PDB entry 8ORO | X-ray diffraction, 2.00 A resolution | chains AAA and BBB

== Chain AAA (and BBB) ==
Molecule: 1H-3-hydroxy-4-oxoquinaldine 2,4-dioxygenase
Source organism: Paenarthrobacter nitroguajacolicus
Notes: EC 1.13.11.48; chain BBB of this document is another copy of the same molecule, construct and numbering; everything in this record applies to it too
UniProtKB: O31266 (HOD_PAENT); residue numbers follow UniProt; this construct covers 1-276
Chain sequence (288 residues; numbered -11 to 276; the number before each row is that of its first residue; numbers below 1 keep their minus sign (Met-11 is residue -11)):
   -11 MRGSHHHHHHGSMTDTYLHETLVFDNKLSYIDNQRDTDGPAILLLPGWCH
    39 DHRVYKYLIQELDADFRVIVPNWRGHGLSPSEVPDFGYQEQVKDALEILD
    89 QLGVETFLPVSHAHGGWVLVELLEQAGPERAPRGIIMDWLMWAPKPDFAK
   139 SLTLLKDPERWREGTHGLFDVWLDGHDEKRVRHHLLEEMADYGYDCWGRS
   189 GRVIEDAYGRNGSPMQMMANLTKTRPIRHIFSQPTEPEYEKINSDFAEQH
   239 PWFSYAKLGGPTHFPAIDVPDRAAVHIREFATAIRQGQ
Not modelled in the structure: -11 to 2, 276
Differences from the reference sequence: initiating methionine (-11); expression tag (-10 to 0); engineered mutation Ser69 (Cys in O31266), Ala101 (Ser in O31266)
Disulfides: Cys37-Cys184
Small-molecule neighbours:
  - oxygen molecule (OXY): Gly35, Trp36, His100, Ala101, His102, Gly103
  - d(-)-tartaric acid (TAR): Lys245, Leu246, Gly247
  - 2-methyl-quinolin-4(1H)-one (VFH): Trp36, His38, His100, Ala101, His102, Phe136, Leu143, Leu156, Trp160, Met177, Trp185, Ser188, Ile192, His251, Phe252
Swiss-Prot annotation at these positions:
  - active site: His251 (Proton donor/acceptor)
  - binding site (substrate): Trp36 to His38, Trp160
  - site: Asp126 (Increases basicity of active site His)
  - mutagenesis: His38 (H38A: Strongly reduced affinity for substrate. Reduced enzyme activity), His102 (H102L: Strongly reduced enzyme activity; H102Q: Reduces enzyme activity by about half), Asp126 (D126A: Strongly reduced enzyme activity), Tyr196 (Y196A/K/R: Strongly reduced affinity for substrate. Strongly reduced enzyme activity), Asp233 (D233A: Reduces enzyme activity by about half), His251 (H251A: Abolishes enzyme activity)
What the authors report for this chain:
  - binding site for 2-methyl-quinolin-4(1H)-one: His251
  - binding site for oxygen molecule: Trp36, His102
  - conformationally variable residues (side-chain flip): His100
  - mutagenesis - S101A: increased binding to oxygen molecule (from molecular simulation)
  - catalytic residues: Asp126, His251 (citing earlier work)

== Interface between chain AAA and chain BBB ==
Contacting residue pairs (16):
  Pro72(AAA) with Glu112(BBB); Thr210(BBB)
  Asp73(AAA) with Gln77(BBB); Glu109(BBB); Gln113(BBB), hydrogen bond (backbone-side chain)
  Lys144(AAA) with Glu78(BBB), salt bridge
  Pro146(AAA) with Asp194(BBB)
  Tyr182(AAA) with Arg198(BBB)
  Arg190(AAA) with Gln77(BBB); Glu78(BBB); Lys81(BBB)
  Asp194(AAA) with Phe12(BBB); Lys81(BBB)
  Gly197(AAA) with Phe12(BBB)
  Arg198(AAA) with Phe12(BBB); Glu85(BBB), salt bridge
Other interface residues (no listed pair), chain AAA (12 interface residues in all): Asp13, Glu70, Glu193
Other interface residues (no listed pair), chain BBB (13 interface residues in all): Asp13, Asp73

== Summary ==
The interface between chain AAA and chain BBB involves 12 residues on one side and 13 on the other, with 1
hydrogen bond and 2 salt bridges. Among the polar pairs are Lys144(AAA)-Glu78(BBB), Arg198(AAA)-Glu85(BBB) and
Asp73(AAA)-Gln113(BBB). The paper reports catalytic residues Asp126(AAA) and His251(AAA); S101A of chain AAA
increases binding to oxygen molecule.
Chain AAA and chain BBB are both 1H-3-hydroxy-4-oxoquinaldine 2,4-dioxygenase (Paenarthrobacter
nitroguajacolicus); the structure, Crystal structure of the cofactor-devoid 1-H-3-hydroxy-4- oxoquinaldine
2,4-dioxygenase (hod) S101A variant complexed with 2-methyl-quinolin-4(1H)-one under hyperoxyc ..., was
determined by X-ray diffraction, deposited together with 8OXN, 8OXT, 8A97, 7OJM and 7OKZ.
